PDB entry 2WAX | X-ray diffraction, 2.30 A resolution | chains A and B

Chain A:
Protein: ATP-dependent RNA helicase DDX6
From: Homo sapiens
Notes: EC 3.6.1.-; fragment: c-terminal domain, residues 296-483
UniProt: P26196 (DDX6_HUMAN); residues 285-472 here correspond to UniProt positions 296-483 (UniProt number = residue number + 11)
Sequence (193 residues; numbered 280 to 472; the number before each row is that of its first residue):
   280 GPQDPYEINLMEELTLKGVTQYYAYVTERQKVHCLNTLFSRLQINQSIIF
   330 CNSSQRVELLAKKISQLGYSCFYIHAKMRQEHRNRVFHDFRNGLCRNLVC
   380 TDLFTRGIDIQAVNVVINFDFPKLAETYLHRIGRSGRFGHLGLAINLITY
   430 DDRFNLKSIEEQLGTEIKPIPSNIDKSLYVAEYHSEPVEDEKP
Disordered / not traced: 280-296, 415-419, 463-472
Ligand contacts:
  - 3-cyclohexyl-1-propylsulfonic acid (CXS), molecule 1: Glu307, Arg308, Val311, Arg335, Leu338, Leu339, Phe398
  - 3-cyclohexyl-1-propylsulfonic acid (CXS), molecule 2: Thr316, Leu317, Arg320, Leu321, Ile449, Pro450, Ser451, Asn452, Ile453
  - 3-cyclohexyl-1-propylsulfonic acid (CXS), molecule 3: Phe318, Ser319, Arg320, Leu321, Gln322, Ile323, Tyr348, Arg375, Asn376

Chain B:
Protein: Enhancer of mRNA-decapping protein 3
From: Homo sapiens
Notes: fragment: fdf peptide, residues 192-228
UniProt: Q96F86 (EDC3_HUMAN); numbering as in UniProt (aligned over 192-228)
Sequence (44 residues; each row starts with the number of its first residue):
   185 GPHMADLFGDDIEEIPDTDFDFEGNLALFDKAAVFEEIDTYERR
Disordered / not traced: 185-196, 227-228
UniProt features mapped onto this chain:
  - mutagenesis: Phe204 (F204A: Abolishes interaction with DDX6; when associated with A-206), Phe206 (F206A: Abolishes interaction with DDX6; when associated with A-204)

How chain A and chain B interact:
Residue-residue contacts - 39 pairs, chain A then chain B:
  Tyr302(A) - Leu210(B)  hydrophobic
  Tyr302(A) - Phe213(B)  hydrophobic
  Tyr302(A) - Lys215(B)
  Ala303(A) - Phe206(B)  hydrophobic
  Tyr304(A) - Asn209(B)
  Tyr304(A) - Leu210(B)
  Tyr304(A) - Leu212(B)  hydrophobic
  Tyr304(A) - Phe213(B)  hydrophobic
  Val305(A) - Phe204(B)  hydrophobic
  Gln309(A) - Phe204(B)
  Gln309(A) - Asn209(B)  hydrogen bond
  Val311(A) - Ile199(B)  hydrophobic
  His312(A) - Glu198(B)
  His312(A) - Ile199(B)
  His312(A) - Pro200(B)
  His312(A) - Thr202(B)  hydrogen bond (side chain-backbone)
  His312(A) - Asp203(B)
  His312(A) - Phe204(B)
  Cys313(A) - Phe204(B)  hydrophobic
  Cys313(A) - Phe206(B)  hydrophobic
  Thr316(A) - Asp203(B)
  Thr316(A) - Phe204(B)  hydrogen bond (side chain-backbone)
  Thr316(A) - Phe206(B)
  Leu317(A) - Phe206(B)  hydrophobic
  Arg320(A) - Asp203(B)  salt bridge
  Lys342(A) - Glu197(B)  salt bridge
  Arg432(A) - Phe219(B)
  Phe433(A) - Ile222(B)  hydrophobic
  Phe433(A) - Glu226(B)
  Leu435(A) - Lys215(B)
  Leu435(A) - Phe219(B)  hydrophobic
  Lys436(A) - Phe219(B)
  Lys436(A) - Asp223(B)  salt bridge
  Glu439(A) - Lys215(B)  salt bridge
  Glu439(A) - Phe219(B)
  Ile446(A) - Lys215(B)  hydrogen bond (backbone-side chain)
  Pro448(A) - Leu210(B)  hydrophobic
  Ile449(A) - Phe206(B)  hydrophobic
  Ile449(A) - Leu210(B)
Also at the interface, not in a pair above, chain A (22 interface residues in all): Arg308, Glu445
Also at the interface, not in a pair above, chain B (18 interface residues in all): Val218

Overview:
22 residues of chain A face 18 of chain B across their interface, with 4 hydrogen bonds and 4 salt bridges.
Polar contacts include Arg320(A)-Asp203(B), Lys342(A)-Glu197(B) and Lys436(A)-Asp223(B). Chain A binds 3
copies of 3-cyclohexyl-1-propylsulfonic acid. From UniProt: 2 mutagenesis sites on chain B.
Chain A is ATP-dependent RNA helicase DDX6 and chain B is Enhancer of mRNA-decapping protein 3, both from Homo
sapiens; the structure, Structure of the human DDX6 C-terminal domain in complex with an EDC3- FDF peptide,
was determined by X-ray diffraction together with 2WAY from the same study.
